Entry 8BIQ (X-ray diffraction, 2.80 A resolution); this record covers chains A and B of the 4 polymer chains in the assembly.

== Chain A (and B) ==
Molecule: 4-hydroxybutyrate--CoA ligase 1
Organism: Metallosphaera sedula DSM 5348
Notes: EC 6.2.1.40, 6.2.1.1, 6.2.1.2, 6.2.1.17; chain B of this document is another copy of the same molecule, construct and numbering; everything in this record applies to it too
UniProt: A4YDT1 (HBCL1_METS5); residues 8-570 here correspond to UniProt positions 2-564 (UniProt number = residue number - 6)
Amino-acid sequence (570 residues; numbered 1 to 570; the number before each row is that of its first residue):
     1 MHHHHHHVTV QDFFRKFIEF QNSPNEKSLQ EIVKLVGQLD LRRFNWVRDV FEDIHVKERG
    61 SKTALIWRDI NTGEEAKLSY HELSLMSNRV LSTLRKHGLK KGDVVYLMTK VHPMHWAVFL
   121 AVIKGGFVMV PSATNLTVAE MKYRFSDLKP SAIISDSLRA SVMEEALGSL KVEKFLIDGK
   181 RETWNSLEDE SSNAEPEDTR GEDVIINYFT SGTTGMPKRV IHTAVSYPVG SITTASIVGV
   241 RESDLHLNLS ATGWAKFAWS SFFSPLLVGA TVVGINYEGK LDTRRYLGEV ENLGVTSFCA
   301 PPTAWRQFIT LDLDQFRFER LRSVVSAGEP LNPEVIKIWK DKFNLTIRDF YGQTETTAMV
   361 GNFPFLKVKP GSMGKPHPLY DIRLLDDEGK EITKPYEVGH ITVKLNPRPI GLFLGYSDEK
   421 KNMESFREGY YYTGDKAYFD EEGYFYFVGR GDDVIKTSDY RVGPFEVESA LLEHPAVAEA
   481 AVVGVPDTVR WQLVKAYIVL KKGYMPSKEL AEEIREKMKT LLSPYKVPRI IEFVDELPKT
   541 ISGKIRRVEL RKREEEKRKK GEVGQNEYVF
Disordered / not traced: 1-8 (chain B: 1-9)
Sequence notes: initiating methionine (1); expression tag (2-7)
Swiss-Prot annotation at these positions:
  - binding site (ATP): Thr210 to Lys218, Asp349 to Thr354, Asp435, Arg450, Lys544
  - binding site (substrate): Thr354, Arg461
  - binding site (CoA): Ser458 to Tyr460, Arg490, Lys519, Val527 to Arg529
Residues lining bound ligands: adenosine monophosphate (AMP): Ala327, Gly328, Glu329, Pro330, Asp349, Phe350, Tyr351, Gly352, Gln353, Thr354, Glu355, Thr433, Asp435, Phe447, Arg450, Lys456, Arg461
What the authors report for this chain:
  - binding site for the ligand 6R9: Ala327, Asp349, Phe350, Gly352, Gln353, Asp435, Lys456, Arg461
  - specificity-determining residues: Trp259
  - mutagenesis - W259G: abolished catalytic activity on gamma-butyrolactam
  - mutagenesis - V238T, F350Y: decreased catalytic activity on 4-aminobutyric acid
  - mutagenesis - V238T (11% yield), V238T/W259G/F350V, W259G (13% yield): increased catalytic activity on delta-valerolactam
  - mutagenesis - V238T/W259G, W259G (30% yield): increased catalytic activity on 6-aminohexanoic acid
  - mutagenesis - V238T, F350Y: increased catalytic activity on substrate 3
  - mutagenesis - V238T/W259G (100-fold), W259G (100-fold): increased catalytic activity on ATP
  - mutagenesis - W259G: increased catalytic activity on substrates 6-9
  - mutagenesis - V238T/W259G, W259G/F350Y: unchanged catalytic activity
  - mutagenesis - W259G/F350Y: decreased catalytic activity on 6-aminohexanoic acid
  - mutagenesis - W259G: decreased catalytic activity on pentanoic acid (C5)

== Interface between chain A and chain B ==
Residue-residue contacts - 32 pairs, chain A then chain B:
  Arg306(A) - Glu509(B)
  Thr310(A) - Tyr504(B)
  Thr310(A) - Glu509(B)
  Thr310(A) - Leu510(B)
  Leu311(A) - Gly503(B)
  Leu311(A) - Tyr504(B)
  Asp312(A) - Lys502(B)
  Asp312(A) - Gly503(B)
  Asp312(A) - Tyr504(B)
  Leu313(A) - Gly503(B)  hydrogen bond (backbone-backbone)
  Asp314(A) - Lys502(B)
  Asp314(A) - Gly503(B)
  Asn332(A) - Glu509(B)  hydrogen bond
  Val335(A) - Glu509(B)
  Ile338(A) - Met505(B)  hydrophobic
  Ile338(A) - Pro506(B)
  Ile338(A) - Ser507(B)
  Thr488(A) - Lys508(B)
  Thr488(A) - Glu512(B)
  Val489(A) - Glu512(B)
  Met505(A) - Asn71(B)
  Met505(A) - Thr72(B)
  Glu509(A) - Leu158(B)
  Arg558(A) - Phe570(B)
  Lys560(A) - Arg490(B)  hydrogen bond (backbone-side chain)
  Gly561(A) - Arg490(B)  hydrogen bond (backbone-side chain)
  Gly561(A) - Arg529(B)  hydrogen bond (backbone-side chain)
  Glu562(A) - Lys280(B)  salt bridge
  Val563(A) - Lys280(B)  hydrogen bond (backbone-side chain)
  Gln565(A) - Lys280(B)  hydrogen bond (side chain-backbone)
  Gln565(A) - Leu281(B)
  Gln565(A) - Asp282(B)
Interface residues without a listed pair, chain A (22 interface residues in all): Ile309, Glu334, Gly564
Interface residues without a listed pair, chain B (20 interface residues in all): Glu513

== In short ==
Chain A and chain B form an interface of 22 and 20 residues respectively, with 7 hydrogen bonds and 1 salt
bridge. Polar contacts include Glu562(A)-Lys280(B), Asn332(A)-Glu509(B) and Lys560(A)-Arg490(B). The paper
reports a binding site for the ligand 6R9 at Ala327(A), Asp349(A) and Phe350(A) among others; V238T,
V238T/W259G/F350V and W259G of chain A increase catalytic activity on delta-valerolactam; 6 substitutions were
tested in all.
Both chains are 4-hydroxybutyrate--CoA ligase 1 (Metallosphaera sedula DSM 5348). Entry 8BIQ (Crystal
structure of acyl-COA synthetase from Metallosphaera sedula in complex with acetyl-AMP) was determined by
X-ray diffraction (same publication as 8BIT).
